PDB entry 8V3W | electron microscopy, 2.90 A resolution | chains K and X of the 63 polymer chains in the assembly

Chain K (and X):
Name: Sheath (CD1363)
Organism: Clostridioides difficile
Notes: chain X of this document is another copy of the same molecule, construct and numbering; everything in this record applies to it too
Reference sequence: A0A9Q7ZU73 (A0A9Q7ZU73_CLODI); numbering as in UniProt (aligned over 1-354)
Sequence (354 residues; numbered 1 to 354; the number before each row is that of its first residue):
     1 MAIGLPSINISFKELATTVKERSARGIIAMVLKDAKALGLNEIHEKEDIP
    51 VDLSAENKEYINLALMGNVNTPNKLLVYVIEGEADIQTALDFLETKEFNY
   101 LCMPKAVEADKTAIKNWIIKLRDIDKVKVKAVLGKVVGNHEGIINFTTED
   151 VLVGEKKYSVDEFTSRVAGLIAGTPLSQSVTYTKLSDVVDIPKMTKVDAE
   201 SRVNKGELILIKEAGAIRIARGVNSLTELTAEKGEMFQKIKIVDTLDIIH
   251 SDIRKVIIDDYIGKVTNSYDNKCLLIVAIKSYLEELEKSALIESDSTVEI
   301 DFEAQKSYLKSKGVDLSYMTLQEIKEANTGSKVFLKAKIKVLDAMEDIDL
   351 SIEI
Not modelled in the structure: 1-2

Interface between chain K and chain X:
Contacting residue pairs - 35 pairs, chain K then chain X:
  Tyr182(K) - Pro6(X)  hydrophobic
  Glu200(K) - Gly4(X)
  Glu200(K) - Leu5(X)
  Val203(K) - Gly4(X)
  Asn204(K) - Ile3(X)  hydrogen bond (side chain-backbone)
  Asn204(K) - Gly4(X)
  Ile211(K) - Leu5(X)  hydrophobic
  Ala220(K) - Pro6(X)
  Arg221(K) - Ile3(X)
  Arg221(K) - Gly4(X)  hydrogen bond (side chain-backbone)
  Arg221(K) - Leu5(X)
  Arg221(K) - Pro6(X)
  Val223(K) - Ile3(X)  hydrophobic
  Glu346(K) - Pro6(X)
  Asp347(K) - Leu5(X)
  Asp347(K) - Pro6(X)
  Asp347(K) - Ser7(X)  hydrogen bond (side chain-backbone)
  Ile348(K) - Ser7(X)  hydrogen bond (backbone-backbone)
  Ile348(K) - Ile8(X)
  Ile348(K) - Asn9(X)
  Asp349(K) - Asn9(X)  hydrogen bond
  Leu350(K) - Asn9(X)  hydrogen bond (backbone-backbone)
  Leu350(K) - Ile10(X)
  Leu350(K) - Ser11(X)  hydrogen bond (backbone-backbone)
  Ser351(K) - Ser11(X)
  Ile352(K) - Ile10(X)  hydrophobic
  Ile352(K) - Ser11(X)  hydrogen bond (backbone-backbone)
  Ile352(K) - Phe12(X)
  Ile352(K) - Lys13(X)  hydrogen bond (backbone-backbone)
  Glu353(K) - Lys13(X)
  Glu353(K) - Glu14(X)
  Glu353(K) - Leu15(X)
  Glu353(K) - Ala16(X)
  Ile354(K) - Phe12(X)  hydrophobic
  Ile354(K) - Lys13(X)  hydrogen bond (backbone-backbone)
Other interface residues (no listed pair), chain K (23 interface residues in all): Thr181, Lys196, Ala199, Glu235, Gln238, Lys239

Overview:
23 residues of chain K face 14 of chain X across their interface; the contacts include 10 hydrogen bonds.
Polar pairs include Asn204(K)-Ile3(X), Arg221(K)-Gly4(X) and Asp347(K)-Ser7(X).
Chain K and chain X are both Sheath (CD1363) (Clostridioides difficile); the structure, CryoEM Structure of
Diffocin - precontracted - Baseplate - focused refinement on triplex region, was determined by electron
microscopy, deposited together with 8V3T, 8V3X, 8V3Z, 8V40, 8V41 and 8V43.
